7PAO - chains k and 3 of the 56 polymer chains in the assembly; structure by electron microscopy, 7.00 A resolution (low resolution: residue-level contacts below are approximate; hydrogen-bond / salt-bridge calls are withheld).

[Chain k]
Protein: 50S ribosomal protein L15
From: Mycoplasma pneumoniae M129
UniProtKB: Q50300 (RL15_MYCPN); residue numbers follow UniProt; this construct covers 1-151
Chain sequence (151 residues; numbered 1 to 151; the number before each row is that of its first residue):
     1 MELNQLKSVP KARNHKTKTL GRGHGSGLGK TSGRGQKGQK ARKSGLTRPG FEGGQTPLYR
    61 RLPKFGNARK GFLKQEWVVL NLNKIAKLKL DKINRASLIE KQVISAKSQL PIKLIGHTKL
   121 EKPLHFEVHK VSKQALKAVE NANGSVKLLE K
Not modelled in the structure: 1-2, 151

[Chain 3]
Molecule: 23S ribosomal RNA
From: Mycoplasma pneumoniae M129
Sequence (2907 nucleotides; numbered 1 to 2907; the number before each row is that of its first residue):
     1 UACAAUAAGU UACUAAGGGC UUAUGGUGGA UGCCUUGGCA CUAAUAGGCG AUGAAGGACG
    61 UGUUAACCUG CGAUAAGCUU CGGGUAGGUG GUAAGAACCU CAGAUCCGGA GAUUUCCGAA
   121 UGGAGCAAUC CGGUAGUUGG AAACAGCUAU CAUUAAUUGA UGAAUAAAUA GUCAAUUAAA
   181 GCAAUACGUG GUGAAGUGAA ACAUCUCAGU AGCCACAGGA AAAGAAAACG AAUGUGAUUC
   241 CGUGUGUAGU GGCGAGCGAA AGCGGAACAG GCCAAACUUA UCAUUAGAUA GGGGUUGUAG
   301 GGCUUGCAAU GUGGACUUGA AAACGAUAGA AGAAGCUGUU GGAAAGCAGC GCGCAAAAGG
   361 GUGAUAGCCC CGUAUUUGAA AUUGUUUUCA UACCUAGCGA GAUCCCUGAG UAGCUCGGAA
   421 AACGUUAUUU UGAGUGAAUC UGCCCAGACC AUUGGGUAAG CCUAAAUACU AAUUAGUGAC
   481 CGAUAGCGAA ACAGUACCGU GAGGGAAAGG UGAAAAGAAC CCAGAGAUGG GAGUGAAAUA
   541 GAUUCUGAAA CCAUAUGCCU ACAACGUGUC AGAGCACAUU AAUGUGUGAU GGCGUGCGUU
   601 UUGAAGUAUG AGCCGGCGAG UUAUGAUAGC AAGCGUUAGU UAACCAGGAG AUGGGGAGCU
   661 GUAGCGAAAG CGAGUUUUAA AAGAGCGUUU GUUUGUUAUU AUAGACCCGA AACGGGUUGA
   721 GCUAGUCAUG AGCAGGUUGA AGGUUGAGUA ACAUCAACUG GAGGACCGAA CCGACUCUCG
   781 UUGAAACGAU AGCGGAUGAC UUGUGAUUAG GGGUGAAAUU CCAAUCGAAA UCCGUGAUAG
   841 CUGGUUCUCG UCGAAAUAGC UUUAAGGCUA GCGUGAGAUC ACAAAUAAGU GGAGGUAAAG
   901 CUACUGAAUG UAUGAUGGCG CCACCUAGGC GUACUGAAUA CAAUUAAACU CUGAAUGCCA
   961 UUUAUUUUAU UCUCGCAGUC AGACAGUGGG GGAUAAGCUU CAUUGUCAAG AGGGGAAGAG
  1021 CCCAGAUCAU UAAAUAAGGU CCCCAAAAUA UACUAAGUGG AAAAGGAUGU GAAAGUGCUA
  1081 AAACAGCAAG GAUGUUGGCU UAGAAGCAGC CAUCGUUUAA AGAGUGCGUA ACAGCUCACU
  1141 UGUCGAGUGU UUUUGCGCCG AAGAUGUAAC GGGGCUAAGU AUAUUACCGA AUUUAUGGAU
  1201 AAGAUUUAUA UCUUGUGGUA GACGAGCGUU GUAUUGGAGU UGAAGUCAAA GCGUGAGCAU
  1261 UGGUGGAUCC AAUACAAGUG AGAAUGCCGG CAUGAGUAAC GCUUGGGAGU GAGAAUCUCC
  1321 CAAACCGAUU GACUAAGGUU UCCUGGACCA GGGUCGUCCU UCCAGGGUUA GUCUGGACCU
  1381 AAGCUGAGGC UGAAAAGCGU AGGCGAUGGA CAACAGGUUA AUAUUCCUGU ACUUACAGUU
  1441 AGACUGAUGG AGUGACAAAG AAGGUUUUCC ACCCCCAUAA UUGGAUUUGG GGAUAAAUCA
  1501 UAAGGUGGUA CAAUAGGCAA AUCCGUUGUG CAUAACAUUG AGUGAUGAUG UCGAGUGAAU
  1561 GAGUGAUCAA GUAGCGAAGG UGGUAUUAAU CAUGCUUUCA AGAAAAGCUU CUAGGGUUAA
  1621 UCUAGCUGUA ACCAGUACCG AGAACGAACA CACGUAGUCA AGGAGAGGAU CCUAAGGUUA
  1681 GCGAGUGAAC UAUAGCCAAG GAACUCUGCA AAUUAACCCC GUAAGUUAGC GAGAAGGGGU
  1741 GCUUAUGUAA AAGUAAGCCG CAGUGAAGAA CGAGGGGGGA CUGUUUAACU AAAACACAAC
  1801 UCUAUGCCAA ACCGUAAGGU GAUGUAUAUG GGGUGACACC UGCCCAGUGC UGGAAGGUUA
  1861 AAGAAGGAGG UUAGCGCAAG CGAAGCUUUU AACUGAAGCC CCAGUGAACG GCGGCCGUAA
  1921 CUAUAACGGU CCUAAGGUAG CGAAAUUCCU AGUCGGGUAA AUUCCGUCCC GCUUGAAUGG
  1981 UGUAACCAUC UCUUGACUGU CUCGGCUAUA GACUCGGUGA AAUCCAGGUA CGGGUGAAGA
  2041 CACCCGUUAG GCGCAACGGG ACGGAAAGAC CCCGUGAAGC UUUACUGUAG CUUAAUAUUG
  2101 AUCAGGACAU UAUCAUGUAG AGAAUAGGUA GGAGCAAUCG AUGCAAGUUC GCUAGGACUU
  2161 GUUGAUGCGA AAGGUGGAAU ACUACCCUUG GUUGUGUGCU GUUCUAAUUG GUAACUGUUA
  2221 UCCAGUUUCA AGACAGUGUU AGGUGGGCAG UUUGACUGGG GCGGUCGCCU CCUAAAAGGU
  2281 AACGGAGGCG UACAAAGGUA CCUUCAGUAC GGUUGGAAAU CGUAUGUAGA GUGUAAUGGU
  2341 GUAAGGGUGC UUGACUGUGA GACAUACAGG UCGAACAGGU GAGAAAUCAG GUCAUAGUGA
  2401 UCCGGUGGUC CAGUAUGGAA UGGCCAUCGC UCAACGGAUA AAAGCUACUC CGGGGAUAAC
  2461 AGGCUGAUAC UGCCCAAGAG UUCAUAUCGA CGGCAGUGUU UGGCACCUCG AUGUCGACUC
  2521 AUCUCAUCCU CGAGCUGAAG CAGGUUCGAA GGGUUCGGCU GUUCGCCGAU UAAAGAGAUA
  2581 CGUGAGUUGG GUUCAAACCG UCGUGAGACA GGUUGGUCCC UAUCUAUUGU GCCCGUAGGA
  2641 AGAUUGAAGA GUGUUGCUUC UAGUACGAGA GGACCGAAGC GAGGACACCU CUUAUGCUCC
  2701 AGUUGUAGCG CCAGCUGCAC CGCUGGGUAG UAACGUGUCU AUUAGAUAAA CGCUGAAAGC
  2761 AUCUAAGUGU GAAACUAUCU CAAAGAUUAA UCUUCCCAUU UCGCAAGAAA GUAAGAGCCG
  2821 UCAAAGACGA UGACGUUGAU AGGUUACAGG UGUAAGCAUA GUGAUAUGUU GAGCUGAGUA
  2881 AUACUAAUUG CUCGAGGACU UAUUGGA
Not modelled in the structure: 1-7, 923-927, 1560-1569, 2901-2907

[Interface between chain k and chain 3]
Contacting residue pairs (163):
  Gln5(k) - U1234(3)
  Leu6(k) - U1235(3)
  Leu6(k) - U1273(3)
  Lys7(k) - U1273(3)
  Ser8(k) - U1273(3)
  Ser8(k) - A1274(3)
  Val9(k) - U1273(3)
  Val9(k) - A1274(3)
  Arg13(k) - G695(3)
  Arg13(k) - U696(3)
  His15(k) - G629(3)
  His15(k) - C630(3)
  His15(k) - G695(3)
  His15(k) - U696(3)
  His15(k) - U697(3)
  Lys16(k) - U697(3)
  Lys16(k) - C1223(3)
  Lys16(k) - G1224(3)
  Thr17(k) - U697(3)
  Thr17(k) - A698(3)
  Lys18(k) - A698(3)
  Lys18(k) - C976(3)
  Lys18(k) - A1222(3)
  Lys18(k) - C1223(3)
  Leu20(k) - G620(3)
  Gly21(k) - G620(3)
  Gly21(k) - U845(3)
  Gly21(k) - U846(3)
  Arg22(k) - G620(3)
  Arg22(k) - U846(3)
  Arg22(k) - U1279(3)
  Arg22(k) - G1280(3)
  Gly23(k) - U846(3)
  Gly23(k) - C847(3)
  Gly23(k) - U848(3)
  His24(k) - U846(3)
  His24(k) - C847(3)
  His24(k) - U848(3)
  Gly25(k) - U848(3)
  Gly25(k) - C849(3)
  Ser26(k) - C849(3)
  Gly29(k) - U846(3)
  Lys30(k) - U599(3)
  Lys30(k) - U845(3)
  Lys30(k) - U846(3)
  Thr31(k) - A1220(3)
  Thr31(k) - G1221(3)
  Ser32(k) - G620(3)
  Ser32(k) - G1221(3)
  Gly33(k) - G978(3)
  Gly33(k) - G1221(3)
  Arg34(k) - G620(3)
  Arg34(k) - C706(3)
  Arg34(k) - G978(3)
  Gly35(k) - G978(3)
  Gly35(k) - U979(3)
  Gln36(k) - U600(3)
  Gln36(k) - U601(3)
  Gln36(k) - U979(3)
  Lys37(k) - U842(3)
  Lys37(k) - G843(3)
  Lys37(k) - G866(3)
  Lys37(k) - G867(3)
  Gly38(k) - G866(3)
  Gly38(k) - G867(3)
  Gln39(k) - G840(3)
  Lys40(k) - G867(3)
  Lys40(k) - C868(3)
  Ala41(k) - C706(3)
  Arg42(k) - G840(3)
  Arg42(k) - C841(3)
  Arg42(k) - U842(3)
  Lys43(k) - C707(3)
  Lys43(k) - A839(3)
  Ser44(k) - A705(3)
  Ser44(k) - C706(3)
  Ser44(k) - A839(3)
  Leu46(k) - U700(3)
  Leu46(k) - A701(3)
  Arg48(k) - A199(3)
  Arg48(k) - A200(3)
  Arg48(k) - A255(3)
  Arg48(k) - G256(3)
  Pro49(k) - A701(3)
  Phe51(k) - A200(3)
  Glu52(k) - G867(3)
  Glu52(k) - C868(3)
  Gly53(k) - A200(3)
  Gly53(k) - U861(3)
  Gly53(k) - G866(3)
  Gly53(k) - G867(3)
  Gly54(k) - U861(3)
  Gln55(k) - C860(3)
  Gln55(k) - U861(3)
  Gln55(k) - G2436(3)
  Thr56(k) - A2400(3)
  Thr56(k) - G2436(3)
  Thr56(k) - G2437(3)
  Arg60(k) - G254(3)
  Arg60(k) - U2401(3)
  Arg60(k) - U2439(3)
  Arg61(k) - A2400(3)
  Arg61(k) - U2401(3)
  Leu62(k) - A2368(3)
  Leu62(k) - U2401(3)
  Pro63(k) - U2401(3)
  Pro63(k) - C2402(3)
  Lys64(k) - C253(3)
  Lys64(k) - C2402(3)
  Lys64(k) - C2403(3)
  Gly66(k) - A667(3)
  Gly66(k) - G2423(3)
  Gly66(k) - C2424(3)
  Asn67(k) - G249(3)
  Asn67(k) - A667(3)
  Asn67(k) - G2423(3)
  Ala68(k) - A667(3)
  Ala68(k) - A668(3)
  Ala68(k) - G2423(3)
  Arg69(k) - G249(3)
  Arg69(k) - A668(3)
  Arg69(k) - A669(3)
  Arg69(k) - A2412(3)
  Lys70(k) - G249(3)
  Lys70(k) - U250(3)
  Gly71(k) - A248(3)
  Gly71(k) - G249(3)
  Gly71(k) - U2414(3)
  Phe72(k) - A248(3)
  Phe72(k) - G2413(3)
  Phe72(k) - U2414(3)
  Lys74(k) - A669(3)
  Asn81(k) - A663(3)
  Asn81(k) - U689(3)
  Lys84(k) - U637(3)
  Lys84(k) - G661(3)
  Lys84(k) - U662(3)
  Lys87(k) - U637(3)
  Leu88(k) - U637(3)
  Val103(k) - U637(3)
  Ser105(k) - A657(3)
  Ser105(k) - G658(3)
  Lys107(k) - C263(3)
  Lys107(k) - A657(3)
  Lys107(k) - G658(3)
  Lys113(k) - C671(3)
  Lys113(k) - G672(3)
  Ile115(k) - A663(3)
  Ile115(k) - G672(3)
  Ile115(k) - A673(3)
  Gly116(k) - A663(3)
  Gly116(k) - A673(3)
  His117(k) - A673(3)
  Lys130(k) - C671(3)
  Val131(k) - G672(3)
  Ser132(k) - G672(3)
  Ser132(k) - A673(3)
  Lys133(k) - C671(3)
  Lys133(k) - G672(3)
  Gln134(k) - G672(3)
  Gln134(k) - A673(3)
  Gln134(k) - G674(3)
  Ala135(k) - A673(3)
Interface residues without a listed pair, chain k (78 interface residues in all): Thr47, Val79, Ile85, Lys101, Ala106, Leu114
Interface residues without a listed pair, chain 3 (89 interface residues in all): G198, A619, G670, G704, U863, A977, C2367, G2422

[In short]
The interface between chain k and chain 3 involves 78 residues on one side and 89 on the other.
Chain k is 50S ribosomal protein L15 and chain 3 is 23S ribosomal RNA, both from Mycoplasma pneumoniae M129;
the structure, 70S ribosome with EF-G, A*- and P/E-site tRNAs in Mycoplasma pneumoniae cells, was determined
by electron microscopy, deposited together with 7OOC, 7OOD, 7P6Z, 7PAH, 7PAI, 7PAJ and 23 further entries.
